1MCN - chains B and P of the 3 polymer chains in the assembly; structure by X-ray diffraction, 2.70 A resolution.

Chain B:
Name: Immunoglobulin lambda dimer mcg (light chain)
Source organism: Homo sapiens
Amino-acid sequence (216 residues; row label = number of the first residue in the row):
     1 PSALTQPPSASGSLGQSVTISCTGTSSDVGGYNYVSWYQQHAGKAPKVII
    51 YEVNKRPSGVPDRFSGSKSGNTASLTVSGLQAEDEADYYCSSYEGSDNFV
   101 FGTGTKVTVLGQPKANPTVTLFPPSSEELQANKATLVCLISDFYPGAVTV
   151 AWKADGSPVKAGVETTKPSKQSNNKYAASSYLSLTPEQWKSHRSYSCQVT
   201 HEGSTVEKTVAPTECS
Disulfides: Cys22-Cys90, Cys138-Cys197
Sequence notes: conflict Ile20 (Phe39 in S14675), Thr23 (Ser42 in S14675), Val29 (Ile48 in S14675), 19 further conflict positions vs the reference (S14675) not listed

Chain P:
Name: Peptide N-acetyl-D-his-L-pro-NH2
Amino-acid sequence (4 residues; row label = number of the first residue in the row; numbering starts at 0):
     0 XHPX
Modified residues: ACE (acetyl group) at position 0; His1 (D-histidine; DHI); NH2 (amino group) at position 3

Interface between chain B and chain P:
Contacting residue pairs (7):
  Tyr34(B) - ACE_0(P)
  Tyr34(B) - His1(P)  hydrogen bond (side chain-backbone)
  Ser36(B) - Pro2(P)
  Tyr38(B) - Pro2(P)
  Val48(B) - Pro2(P)  hydrophobic
  Phe99(B) - His1(P)
  Phe99(B) - Pro2(P)  hydrophobic
Interface residues without a listed pair, chain B (6 interface residues in all): Tyr51
Interface residues without a listed pair, chain P (4 interface residues in all): NH2_3

In short:
6 residues of chain B face 4 of chain P across their interface, with 1 hydrogen bond. Its one hydrogen-bonded
contact is Tyr34(B)-His1(P).
Chain B is Immunoglobulin lambda dimer mcg (light chain) (Homo sapiens) and chain P is Peptide
N-acetyl-D-his-L-pro-NH2; the structure, Principles and pitfalls in designing site directed peptide ligands,
was determined by X-ray diffraction, deposited together with 1MCB, 1MCC, 1MCD, 1MCE, 1MCF, 1MCH and 4 further
entries.
